PDB entry 8ZI3 | electron microscopy, 2.89 A resolution | chains D and g of the 8 polymer chains in the assembly

[Chain D]
Molecule: ATP synthase subunit beta
From: Acinetobacter baumannii AB5075
Notes: EC 7.1.2.2
UniProtKB: V5VHQ6 (V5VHQ6_ACIBA); residues 1-464 here = UniProt positions 1-464
Sequence (464 residues; row label = number of the first residue in the row):
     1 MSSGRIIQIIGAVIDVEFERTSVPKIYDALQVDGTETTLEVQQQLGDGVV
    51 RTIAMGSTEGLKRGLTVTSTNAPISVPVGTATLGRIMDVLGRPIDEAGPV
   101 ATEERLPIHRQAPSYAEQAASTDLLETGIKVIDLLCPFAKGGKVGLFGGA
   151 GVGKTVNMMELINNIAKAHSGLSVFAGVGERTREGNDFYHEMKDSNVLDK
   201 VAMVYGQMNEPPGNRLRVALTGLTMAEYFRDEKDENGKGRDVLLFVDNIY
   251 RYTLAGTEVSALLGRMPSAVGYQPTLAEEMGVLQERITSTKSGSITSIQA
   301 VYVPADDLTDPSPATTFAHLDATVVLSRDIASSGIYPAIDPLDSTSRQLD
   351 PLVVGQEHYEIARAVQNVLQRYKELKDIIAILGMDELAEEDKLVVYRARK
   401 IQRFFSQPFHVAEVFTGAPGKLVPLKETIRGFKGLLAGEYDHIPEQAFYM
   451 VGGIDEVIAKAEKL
Not modelled in the structure: 1
Small-molecule neighbours: ADP (adenosine-5'-diphosphate): G151, V152, G153, K154, T155, V156, Y336, F409, A412, F415

[Chain g]
Molecule: ATP synthase gamma chain
From: Acinetobacter baumannii AB5075
UniProtKB: A3M143 (ATPG_ACIBT); numbering as in UniProt (aligned over 1-289)
Sequence (289 residues; each row starts with the number of its first residue):
     1 MANLKEIRAKVASIKSTQKITRAMQMVAASKMRRAQERMAQGRPYADNMR
    51 RVIAHLVQANPEYKHRYMVDRPVKRVGYIIVSSDRGLAGGLNINLFKKVV
   101 QHVKAQQEQSIEVQFALIGQKAVSFFKNYGGKVLGATTQIGDAPSLEQLT
   151 GSVQVMLDAFDKGELDRIYLVSNGFVNAMTQKPKVEQLVPLAPAEEGDDL
   201 NRTYGWDYIYEPEAEELLNGLLVRYIESMVYQGVIENVACEQSARMVAMK
   251 AATDNAGQLIKDLQLIYNKLRQAAITQEISEIVGGAAAV
Not modelled in the structure: 1

[How chain D and chain g interact]
Contacting residue pairs (9; chain D residue first):
  A261(D) - V289(g)
  P267(D) - I282(g)
  P267(D) - G285(g)
  P267(D) - A286(g)
  D377(D) - S13(g)
  I381(D) - T17(g)
  L382(D) - I20(g)  hydrophobic
  L382(D) - M24(g)  hydrophobic
  E386(D) - R85(g)  salt bridge
Interface residues without a listed pair, chain D (9 interface residues in all): M266, S268, I378
Interface residues without a listed pair, chain g (11 interface residues in all): S16, L87

[Overview]
The interface between chain D and chain g involves 9 residues on one side and 11 on the other; the contacts
include 1 salt bridge. Its one salt-bridged contact is E386(D)-R85(g). Ligands of chain D: ADP.
Here chain D is ATP synthase subunit beta and chain g is ATP synthase gamma chain, both from Acinetobacter
baumannii AB5075. Entry 8ZI3 (Cryo-EM reveals transition states of the Acinetobacter baumannii F1-ATPase
rotary subunits gamma and epsilon and novel ...) was determined by electron microscopy, deposited together
with 8ZI0, 8ZI1 and 8ZI2.
